Entry 7RAN (electron microscopy, 3.45 A resolution); this record covers chains C and D of the 5 polymer chains in the assembly.

Chain C:
Molecule: Guanine nucleotide-binding protein G(I)/G(S)/G(T) subunit beta-1
Source organism: Homo sapiens
UniProtKB: P62873 (GBB1_HUMAN); residue numbers follow UniProt; this construct covers 1-340
Amino-acid sequence (340 residues; numbered 1 to 340; the number before each row is that of its first residue):
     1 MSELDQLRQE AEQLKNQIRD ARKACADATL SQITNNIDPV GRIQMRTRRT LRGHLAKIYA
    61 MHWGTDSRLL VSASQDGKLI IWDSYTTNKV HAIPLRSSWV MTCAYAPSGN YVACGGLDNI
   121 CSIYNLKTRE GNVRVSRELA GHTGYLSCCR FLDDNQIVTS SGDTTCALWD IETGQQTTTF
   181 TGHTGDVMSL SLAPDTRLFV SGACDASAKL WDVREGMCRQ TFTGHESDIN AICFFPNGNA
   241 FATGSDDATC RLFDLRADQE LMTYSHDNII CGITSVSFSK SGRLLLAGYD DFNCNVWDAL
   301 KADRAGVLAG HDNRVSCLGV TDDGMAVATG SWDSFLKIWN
Not modelled in the structure: 1-2
UniProt features mapped onto this chain:
  - modified residue: S2 (N-acetylserine), H266 (Phosphohistidine)
  - natural variant: L30 (L30F: In MRD42; uncertain significance), R52 (R52G: In MRD42), G64 (G64V: In MRD42), D76 (D76E: In MRD42; D76G: In MRD42), G77 (G77S: In MRD42), K78 (K78R: In MRD42), I80 (I80N: In MRD42; I80T: In MRD42), H91 (H91R: In MRD42; uncertain significance), A92 (A92T: In MRD42), P94 (P94S: In MRD42), L95 (L95P: In MRD42), R96 (R96L: In MRD42), 5 further natural variant entries in UniProt

Chain D:
Molecule: Guanine nucleotide-binding protein G(I)/G(S)/G(O) subunit gamma-2
Source organism: Homo sapiens
UniProtKB: P59768 (GBG2_HUMAN); numbering as in UniProt (aligned over 1-71)
Amino-acid sequence (71 residues; row label = number of the first residue in the row):
     1 MASNNTASIA QARKLVEQLK MEANIDRIKV SKAAADLMAY CEAHAKEDPL LTPVPASENP
    61 FREKKFFCAI L
Not modelled in the structure: 1-8, 62-71
UniProt features mapped onto this chain:
  - modified residue: A2 (N-acetylalanine), C68 (Cysteine methyl ester)
  - lipidation: C68 (S-geranylgeranyl cysteine)

How chain C and chain D interact:
Contacting residue pairs (47; chain C residue first):
  L7(C) - A12(D)  hydrophobic
  A11(C) - L19(D)
  L14(C) - L19(D)  hydrophobic
  L14(C) - K20(D)
  I18(C) - L19(D)  hydrophobic
  I18(C) - E22(D)
  A21(C) - R27(D)
  C25(C) - R27(D)
  C25(C) - I28(D)
  C25(C) - V30(D)
  D27(C) - V30(D)
  D27(C) - S31(D)
  A28(C) - V30(D)
  L30(C) - A34(D)  hydrophobic
  I33(C) - A34(D)  hydrophobic
  M45(C) - L50(D)  hydrophobic
  R48(C) - N59(D)
  R49(C) - F61(D)
  Y85(C) - F61(D)  hydrophobic
  C218(C) - Q18(D)  hydrogen bond (backbone-side chain)
  R219(C) - E22(D)
  F235(C) - L37(D)  hydrophobic
  F235(C) - Y40(D)  hydrophobic
  P236(C) - Y40(D)
  N237(C) - Y40(D)
  D254(C) - A33(D)
  R256(C) - R27(D)
  R256(C) - I28(D)
  D258(C) - R27(D)  salt bridge
  Q259(C) - V30(D)
  S279(C) - D48(D)  hydrogen bond
  K280(C) - E47(D)  hydrogen bond (side chain-backbone)
  K280(C) - D48(D)
  S281(C) - C41(D)
  S281(C) - H44(D)  hydrogen bond (side chain-backbone)
  S281(C) - D48(D)  hydrogen bond (backbone-side chain)
  R283(C) - C41(D)
  R283(C) - L51(D)
  L284(C) - L51(D)  hydrophobic
  D323(C) - P49(D)
  G324(C) - P49(D)
  G324(C) - L50(D)
  M325(C) - P49(D)  hydrophobic
  V327(C) - L50(D)  hydrophobic
  N340(C) - L50(D)
  N340(C) - N59(D)  hydrogen bond
  N340(C) - F61(D)
Interface residues without a listed pair, chain C (45 interface residues in all): K15, R22, A26, V40, S84, Q220, A257, L261, G282, L300, A326, I338
Interface residues without a listed pair, chain D (26 interface residues in all): A23, K29, A45, P60

Overview:
45 residues of chain C face 26 of chain D across their interface; the contacts include 6 hydrogen bonds and 1
salt bridge. Among the polar pairs are D258(C)-R27(D), C218(C)-Q18(D) and S279(C)-D48(D).
Here chain C is Guanine nucleotide-binding protein G(I)/G(S)/G(T) subunit beta-1 and chain D is Guanine
nucleotide-binding protein G(I)/G(S)/G(O) subunit gamma-2, both from Homo sapiens. Entry 7RAN (5-HT2AR bound
to a novel agonist in complex with a mini-Gq protein and an active-state stabilizing ...) was determined by
electron microscopy.
